7TNQ - chains 13 and D4 of the 100 polymer chains in the assembly; structure by electron microscopy, 8.40 A resolution (very low resolution: no residue pairs are listed; an interface is given only as per-side residue counts).

[Chain 13]
Protein: Microtubule associated protein SPM1
From: Toxoplasma gondii
UniProt: S8F1Y1 (S8F1Y1_TOXGM); residue numbers follow UniProt; this construct covers 1-351
Chain sequence (351 residues; row label = number of the first residue in the row):
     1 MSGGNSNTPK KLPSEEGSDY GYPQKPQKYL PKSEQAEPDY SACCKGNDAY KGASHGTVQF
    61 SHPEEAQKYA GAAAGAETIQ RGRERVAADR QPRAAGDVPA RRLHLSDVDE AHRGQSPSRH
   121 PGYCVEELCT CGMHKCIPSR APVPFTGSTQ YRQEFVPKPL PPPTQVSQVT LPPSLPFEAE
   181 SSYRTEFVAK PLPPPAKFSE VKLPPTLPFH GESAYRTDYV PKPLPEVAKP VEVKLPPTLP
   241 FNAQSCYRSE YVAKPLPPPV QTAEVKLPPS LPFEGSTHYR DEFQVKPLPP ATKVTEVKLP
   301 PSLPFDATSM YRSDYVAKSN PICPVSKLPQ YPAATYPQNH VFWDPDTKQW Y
Unresolved in the structure: 1-236, 259-351
Construct notes: conflict Ala263 (Val in S8F1Y1)

[Chain D4]
Protein: Tubulin alpha chain
From: Toxoplasma gondii
UniProt: P10873 (TBA_TOXGO); numbering as in UniProt (aligned over 1-453)
Chain sequence (453 residues; row label = number of the first residue in the row):
     1 MREVISIHVG QAGIQIGNAC WELFCLEHGI QPDGQMPSDK TIGGGDDAFN TFFSETGAGK
    61 HVPRCVFLDL EPTVVDEVRT GTYRHLFHPE QLISGKEDAA NNFARGHYTI GKEIVDLSLD
   121 RIRKLADNCT GLQGFLMFNA VGGGTGSGLG CLLLERLSVD YGKKSKLNFC SWPSPQVSTA
   181 VVEPYNSVLS THSLLEHTDV AVMLDNEAIY DICRRNLDIE RPTYTNLNRL IAQVISSLTA
   241 SLRFDGALNV DVTEFQTNLV PYPRIHFMLS SYAPIISAEK AYHEQLSVAE ITNSAFEPAS
   301 MMAKCDPRHG KYMACCLMYR GDVVPKDVNA AVATIKTKRT IQFVDWCPTG FKCGINYQPP
   361 TVVPGGDLAK VMRAVCMISN STAIAEVFSR MDHKFDLMYA KRAFVHWYVG EGMEEGEFSE
   421 AREDLAALEK DYEEVGIETA EGEGEEEGYG DEY
Unresolved in the structure: 38-46, 438-453
Swiss-Prot annotation at these positions:
  - active site: Glu254
  - binding site (GTP): Gln11, Glu71, Gly144, Thr145, Thr179, Asn206, Asn228
  - binding site (Mg(2+)): Glu71
  - site: Tyr453 (Involved in polymerization)
  - modified residue: Lys40 (N6-acetyllysine)

[Interface between chain 13 and chain D4]
At this resolution (8 A) residue pairs are not listed: 10 residues of chain 13 and 21 of chain D4 lie at the interface.

[Summary]
Chain 13 and chain D4 form an interface of 10 and 21 residues respectively. UniProt lists active-site residue
Glu254(D4), 7 GTP-binding residues and Mg2+-binding residue Glu71(D4) on chain D4.
Here chain 13 is Microtubule associated protein SPM1 and chain D4 is Tubulin alpha chain, both from Toxoplasma
gondii. Entry 7TNQ (The symmetry-released subpellicular microtubule map from detergent-extracted Toxoplasma
cells) was determined by electron microscopy, deposited together with 7TNS and 7TNT.
